3JC9 - chains Ta and Tb of the 79 polymer chains in the assembly; structure by electron microscopy.

[Chain Ta (and Tb)]
Name: TsaP
From: Myxococcus xanthus DK 1622
Notes: chain Tb of this document is another copy of the same molecule, construct and numbering; everything in this record applies to it too
Reference sequence: Q1D813 (Q1D813_MYXXD); residue numbers follow UniProt; this construct covers 1-411
Amino-acid sequence (411 residues; each row starts with the number of its first residue):
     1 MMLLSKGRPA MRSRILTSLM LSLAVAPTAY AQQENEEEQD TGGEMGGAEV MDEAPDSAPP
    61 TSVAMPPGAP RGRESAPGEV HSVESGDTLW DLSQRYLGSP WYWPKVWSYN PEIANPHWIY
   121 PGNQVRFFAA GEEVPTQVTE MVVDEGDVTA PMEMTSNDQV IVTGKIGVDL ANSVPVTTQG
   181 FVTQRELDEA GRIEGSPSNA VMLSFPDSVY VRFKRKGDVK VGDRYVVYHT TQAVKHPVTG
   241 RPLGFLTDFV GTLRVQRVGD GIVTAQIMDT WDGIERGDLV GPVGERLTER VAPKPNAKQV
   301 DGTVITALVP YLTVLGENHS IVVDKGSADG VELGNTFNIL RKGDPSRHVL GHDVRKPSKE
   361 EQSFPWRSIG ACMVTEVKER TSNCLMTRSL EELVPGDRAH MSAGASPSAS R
Disordered / not traced: 1-68, 131-297, 399-411

[Interface between chain Ta and chain Tb]
Contacting residue pairs (12):
  Lys298(Ta) with His348(Tb); Val349(Tb); Leu350(Tb); Gly351(Tb)
  Gln299(Ta) with His348(Tb); Val349(Tb); Leu350(Tb)
  Val300(Ta) with Val349(Tb)
  Gly326(Ta) with Asp344(Tb); Pro345(Tb)
  Ser327(Ta) with Gly343(Tb); Asp344(Tb)

[Summary]
Chain Ta and chain Tb form an interface of 5 and 7 residues respectively.
Both chains are TsaP (Myxococcus xanthus DK 1622). Entry 3JC9 (Architectural model of the type IVa pilus
machine in a non-piliated state) was determined by electron microscopy, deposited together with 3JC8.
